PDB entry 6KSF | X-ray diffraction, 2.40 A resolution | chains A and C of the 3 polymer chains in the assembly

Chain A:
Protein: Alpha-ketoglutarate-dependent dioxygenase alkB homolog 1
Source organism: Mus musculus
Notes: fragment: BRD4-Bromo2
Chain sequence (336 residues; numbered 20 to 355; the number before each row is that of its first residue):
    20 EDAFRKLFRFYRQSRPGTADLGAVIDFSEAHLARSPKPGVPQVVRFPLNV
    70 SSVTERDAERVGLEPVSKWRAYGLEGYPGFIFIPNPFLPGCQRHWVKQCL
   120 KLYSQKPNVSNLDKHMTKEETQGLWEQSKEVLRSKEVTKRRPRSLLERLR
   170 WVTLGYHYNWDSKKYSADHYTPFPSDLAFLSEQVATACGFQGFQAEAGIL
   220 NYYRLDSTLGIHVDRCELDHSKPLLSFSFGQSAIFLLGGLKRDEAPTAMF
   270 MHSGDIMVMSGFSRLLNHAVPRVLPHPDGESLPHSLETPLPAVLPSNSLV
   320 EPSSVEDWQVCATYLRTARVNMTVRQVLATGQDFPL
Not modelled in the structure: 355
Covalently attached groups: propane-1-thiol (XL3) linked to Cys-235
Small-molecule neighbours:
  - succinic acid (SIN): Asn-220, Leu-228, His-231, Asp-233, His-287, Thr-342, Arg-344
  - propane-1-thiol (XL3): Tyr-177, Tyr-184, Ile-218, Asp-233, Arg-234, Arg-344
From the paper describing this entry:
  - binding site for the 24-nt DNA strand: Arg-24, Arg-159
  - binding site for propane-1-thiol: Cys-235
  - mutagenesis - R167A/R169A: abolished catalytic activity
  - mutagenesis - R24A, R159A: decreased catalytic activity

Chain C:
Molecule: 21-nt DNA strand
Sequence (21 nucleotides; row label = number of the first residue in the row):
     1 GGATCCAGCACGCCACTCAGC

Interface between chain A and chain C:
Residue-residue contacts (11; chain A residue first):
  Arg-24(A) / DC18(C)  phosphate contact
  Arg-24(A) / DA19(C)  salt bridge to the phosphate
  Arg-159(A) / DC5(C)  hydrogen bond to the base
  Arg-159(A) / DC6(C)  hydrogen bond to the base
  Arg-159(A) / DA7(C)  hydrogen bond to the sugar
  Arg-160(A) / DA7(C)  sugar contact
  Pro-161(A) / DA7(C)  phosphate contact
  Arg-162(A) / DG8(C)  salt bridge to the phosphate
  Arg-234(A) / DC18(C)  salt bridge to the phosphate
  Arg-261(A) / DC18(C)  salt bridge to the phosphate
  Arg-261(A) / DA19(C)  salt bridge to the phosphate
Other interface residues (no listed pair), chain A (8 interface residues in all): Ile-230

In short:
8 residues of chain A and 6 residues of chain C are in contact; the contacts include 3 hydrogen bonds and 5
salt bridges. Polar contacts include Arg-159(A)/DC5(C), Arg-159(A)/DC6(C) and Arg-159(A)/DA7(C). The paper
reports a binding site for the 24-nt DNA strand at Arg-24(A) and Arg-159(A); R24A and R159A of chain A reduce
catalytic activity.
Chain A is Alpha-ketoglutarate-dependent dioxygenase alkB homolog 1 (Mus musculus) and chain C is a 21-nt DNA
strand; the structure, Crystal Structure of ALKBH1 bound to 21-mer DNA bulge, was determined by X-ray
diffraction (same publication as 6IMA and 6IMC).
